Entry 3WWI (X-ray diffraction, 2.27 A resolution); this record covers chains A and B.

Chain A (and B):
Molecule: (R)-amine transaminase
Organism: Arthrobacter sp. KNK168
Notes: EC 2.1.6.18; chain B of this document is another copy of the same molecule, construct and numbering; everything in this record applies to it too
Reference sequence: F7J696 (F7J696_9MICC); numbering as in UniProt (aligned over 1-330)
Chain sequence (330 residues; row label = number of the first residue in the row):
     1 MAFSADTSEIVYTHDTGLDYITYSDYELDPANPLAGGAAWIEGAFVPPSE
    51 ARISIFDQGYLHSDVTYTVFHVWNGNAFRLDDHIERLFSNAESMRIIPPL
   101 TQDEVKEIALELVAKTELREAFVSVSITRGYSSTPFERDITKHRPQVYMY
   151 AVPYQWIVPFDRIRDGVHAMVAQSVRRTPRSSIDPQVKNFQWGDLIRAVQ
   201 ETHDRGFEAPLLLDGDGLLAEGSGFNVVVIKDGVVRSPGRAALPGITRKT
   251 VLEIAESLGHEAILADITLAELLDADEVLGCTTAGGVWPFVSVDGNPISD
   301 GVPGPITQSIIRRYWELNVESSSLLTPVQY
Unresolved in the structure: 1-8
Glycans and other covalent adducts: pyridoxal phosphate (PLP) linked to Lys-188
Sequence notes: engineered mutation Phe-136 (Gly in F7J696)
Ligand contacts: pyridoxal phosphate (PLP): Tyr-67, His-83, Arg-86, Arg-177, Trp-192, Leu-195, Glu-221, Gly-222, Gly-224, Phe-225, Asn-226, Leu-243, Gly-245, Ile-246, Thr-247, Arg-248, Cys-281, Thr-282, Thr-283
Reported in the primary citation:
  - conformationally variable residues (loop rearrangement): Arg-129 to Pro-145
  - mutagenesis - R138A (350-fold), R138Q (500-fold): decreased catalytic activity on pyruvate
  - mutagenesis - R138A, R138Q: decreased catalytic activity on benzylacetone
  - specificity-determining residues: Arg-129 to Pro-145 (proposed by the authors, not directly observed)

Interface between chain A and chain B:
Residue-residue contacts (104):
  Ile-41(A) with Arg-52(B)
  Glu-42(A) with Arg-52(B), salt bridge
  Pro-48(A) with Phe-56(B)
  Ala-51(A) with Ser-54(B); Ile-55(B), hydrogen bond (backbone-backbone)
  Arg-52(A) with Ile-41(B); Glu-42(B), salt bridge; Arg-52(B), hydrogen bond (side chain-backbone); Ile-53(B); Ser-54(B)
  Ile-53(A) with Arg-52(B); Ile-53(B), hydrogen bond (backbone-backbone); Tyr-60(B), hydrophobic
  Ser-54(A) with Ala-51(B); Arg-52(B)
  Ile-55(A) with Ala-51(B), hydrogen bond (backbone-backbone); Tyr-148(B), hydrophobic
  Phe-56(A) with Pro-48(B); Tyr-150(B), hydrophobic
  Gly-59(A) with Tyr-60(B)
  Tyr-60(A) with Ile-53(B), hydrophobic; Gly-59(B); Val-65(B); Ser-126(B), hydrogen bond; Thr-128(B); Tyr-148(B); Phe-190(B)
  Leu-61(A) with Tyr-150(B); Phe-190(B)
  His-62(A) with Phe-190(B); Trp-192(B); Ile-196(B)
  Ser-63(A) with Phe-190(B), hydrogen bond (backbone-backbone)
  Asp-64(A) with Ile-196(B)
  Val-65(A) with Tyr-60(B)
  Met-94(A) with Gln-200(B), hydrogen bond (backbone-side chain)
  Arg-95(A) with Gln-200(B); Asp-204(B), salt bridge
  Ser-126(A) with Tyr-60(B), hydrogen bond
  Thr-128(A) with Tyr-60(B)
  Arg-129(A) with Gln-200(B)
  Pro-135(A) with Val-199(B)
  Phe-136(A) with Ile-157(B), hydrophobic; Trp-192(B), hydrophobic; Ser-223(B)
  Glu-137(A) with His-203(B)
  Arg-138(A) with His-203(B), hydrogen bond; Phe-207(B)
  Tyr-148(A) with Ile-55(B), hydrophobic; Tyr-60(B)
  Tyr-150(A) with Phe-56(B), hydrophobic; Leu-61(B)
  Ile-157(A) with Phe-136(B), hydrophobic
  Val-175(A) with Ser-181(B)
  Arg-176(A) with Ser-181(B), hydrogen bond (backbone-backbone); Ser-182(B), hydrogen bond (backbone-side chain)
  Arg-177(A) with Ser-182(B)
  Thr-178(A) with Ser-182(B), hydrogen bond (backbone-side chain)
  Pro-179(A) with Pro-179(B); Ser-182(B)
  Arg-180(A) with Arg-197(B), hydrogen bond (backbone-side chain)
  Ser-181(A) with Val-175(B); Arg-176(B), hydrogen bond (backbone-backbone); Arg-197(B)
  Ser-182(A) with Val-175(B); Arg-176(B), hydrogen bond (side chain-backbone); Arg-177(B); Thr-178(B), hydrogen bond (side chain-backbone); Pro-179(B); Gly-193(B); Asp-194(B), hydrogen bond (backbone-backbone); Arg-197(B)
  Ile-183(A) with Thr-178(B); Arg-197(B)
  Asp-184(A) with Arg-197(B)
  Phe-190(A) with Tyr-60(B); Leu-61(B); His-62(B); Ser-63(B), hydrogen bond (backbone-backbone)
  Gln-191(A) with Gln-191(B); Trp-192(B), hydrogen bond (side chain-backbone); Gly-193(B), hydrogen bond (side chain-backbone)
  Trp-192(A) with His-62(B); Phe-136(B), hydrophobic; Gln-191(B), hydrogen bond (backbone-side chain)
  Gly-193(A) with Ser-182(B); Gln-191(B), hydrogen bond (backbone-side chain)
  Asp-194(A) with Ser-182(B), hydrogen bond (backbone-backbone)
  Ile-196(A) with His-62(B); Asp-64(B)
  Arg-197(A) with Arg-180(B), hydrogen bond (side chain-backbone); Ser-182(B), hydrogen bond (side chain-backbone); Ile-183(B); Asp-184(B)
  Val-199(A) with Pro-135(B)
  Gln-200(A) with Met-94(B), hydrogen bond (side chain-backbone); Arg-95(B); Arg-129(B)
  Thr-202(A) with Arg-138(B)
  His-203(A) with Glu-137(B); Arg-138(B), hydrogen bond
  Asp-204(A) with Arg-95(B), salt bridge
  Phe-207(A) with Arg-138(B), hydrogen bond (backbone-side chain)
  Ser-223(A) with Phe-136(B)
Other interface residues (no listed pair), chain A (55 interface residues in all): Ile-140, Val-152, Ser-174
Other interface residues (no listed pair), chain B (53 interface residues in all): Val-152, Ser-174

Summary:
Chain A and chain B form an interface of 55 and 53 residues respectively, with 28 hydrogen bonds and 4 salt
bridges. Polar contacts include Glu-42(A)/Arg-52(B), Arg-95(A)/Asp-204(B) and Arg-52(A)/Arg-52(B). Pyridoxal
phosphate is covalently linked to Lys-188(A). From the paper: R138A and R138Q of chain A reduce catalytic
activity on pyruvate; the specificity determinant Arg-129(A).
Both chains are (R)-amine transaminase (Arthrobacter sp. KNK168). Entry 3WWI (Crystal structure of the G136F
mutant of the first R-stereoselective -transaminase identified from Arthrobacter sp. KNK168 ...) was
determined by X-ray diffraction together with 3WWH and 3WWJ from the same study.
